Entry 1ARX (X-ray diffraction, 1.90 A resolution); this record covers chain A.

== Chain A ==
Molecule: Peroxidase
Organism: 'Arthromyces ramosus'
Notes: EC 1.11.1.7
UniProtKB: P28313 (PER_ARTRA); residues 1-344 here correspond to UniProt positions 21-364 (UniProt number = residue number + 20)
Sequence (344 residues; numbered 1 to 344; the number before each row is that of its first residue):
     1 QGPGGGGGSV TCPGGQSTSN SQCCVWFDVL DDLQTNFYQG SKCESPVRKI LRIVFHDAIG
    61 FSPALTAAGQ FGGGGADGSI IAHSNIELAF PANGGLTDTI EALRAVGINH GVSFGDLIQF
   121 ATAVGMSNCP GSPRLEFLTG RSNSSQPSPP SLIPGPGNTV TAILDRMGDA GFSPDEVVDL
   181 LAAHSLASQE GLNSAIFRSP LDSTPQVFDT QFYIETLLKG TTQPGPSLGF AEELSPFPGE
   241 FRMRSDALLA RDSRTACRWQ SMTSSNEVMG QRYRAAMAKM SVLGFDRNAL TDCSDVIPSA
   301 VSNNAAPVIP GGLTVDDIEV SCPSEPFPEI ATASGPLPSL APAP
Disordered / not traced: 1-8
UniProt features mapped onto this chain:
  - active site: His-56 (Proton acceptor)
  - binding site (Ca(2+)): Asp-57, Gly-75, Asp-77, Ser-79, Ser-185, Asp-202, Thr-204, Val-207, Asp-209
  - binding site (heme b): His-184
  - site: Arg-52 (Transition state stabilizer)
  - modified residue: Gln-1 (Pyrrolidone carboxylic acid)
  - glycosylation: Asn-143 (N-linked (GlcNAc...) (high mannose) asparagine)
Cystine bridges: Cys-12/Cys-24, Cys-23/Cys-293, Cys-43/Cys-129, Cys-257/Cys-322
Covalently attached groups: N-acetylglucosamine (NAG) linked to Asn-143
Metal / ion sites: Ca2+ site 1: Asp-57, Gly-75, Asp-77, Ser-79; heme Fe near His-184 (its only coordinating residue here); Ca2+ site 2: Ser-185, Asp-202, Thr-204, Val-207, Asp-209
Residues lining bound ligands: heme (HEM): Arg-48, Lys-49, Leu-51, Arg-52, Phe-55, Pro-154, Gly-155, Pro-156, Ile-163, Met-167, Leu-180, Leu-181, Ala-183, His-184, Leu-186, Ala-187, Ser-188, Gln-189, Glu-190, Gly-191, Leu-192, Met-243, Ser-245, Tyr-273, Met-277

== Summary ==
Ligands of chain A: heme. Covalently linked N-acetylglucosamine: at Asn-143. The Ca2+ site 1 is built by
Asp-57, Gly-75, Asp-77 and Ser-79. From UniProt: active-site residue His-56, 9 Ca2+-binding residues and heme
b-binding residue His-184.
Chain A is Peroxidase ('Arthromyces ramosus'); the structure, Crystal structures of cyanide-and
triiodide-bound forms of arthromyces ramosus peroxidase at different ph values. perturbations of ..., was
determined by X-ray diffraction, deposited together with 1ARU, 1ARV, 1ARW and 1ARY.
